PDB entry 8GGD | electron microscopy, 3.33 A resolution | chains D and A of the 5 polymer chains in the assembly

[Chain D (and A)]
Name: malate dehydrogenase
Organism: Trypanosoma cruzi strain CL Brener
Notes: chain A of this document is another copy of the same molecule, construct and numbering; everything in this record applies to it too
Reference sequence: Q4DRD8 (Q4DRD8_TRYCC); numbering as in UniProt (aligned over 1-323)
Amino-acid sequence (323 residues; row label = number of the first residue in the row):
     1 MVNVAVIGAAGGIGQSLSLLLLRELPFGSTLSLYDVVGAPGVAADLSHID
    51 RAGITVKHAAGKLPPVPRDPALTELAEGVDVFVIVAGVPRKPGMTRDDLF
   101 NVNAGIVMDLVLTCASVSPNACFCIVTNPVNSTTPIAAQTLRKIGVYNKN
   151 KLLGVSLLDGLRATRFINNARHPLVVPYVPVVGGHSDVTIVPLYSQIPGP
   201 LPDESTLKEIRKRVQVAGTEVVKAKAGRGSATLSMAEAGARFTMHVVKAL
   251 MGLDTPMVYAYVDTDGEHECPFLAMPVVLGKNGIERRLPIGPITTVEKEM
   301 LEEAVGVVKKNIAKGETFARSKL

[Interface between chain D and chain A]
Pairs across the interface - 4 pairs, chain D then chain A:
  F27(D) - G252(A)
  F27(D) - L253(A)
  L253(D) - F27(A)
  D254(D) - F27(A)
Other interface residues (no listed pair), chain D (4 interface residues in all): G252
Other interface residues (no listed pair), chain A (5 interface residues in all): D254, T255

[Overview]
4 residues of chain D face 5 of chain A across their interface.
Both chains are malate dehydrogenase (Trypanosoma cruzi strain CL Brener). Entry 8GGD (Structure of
Trypanosoma (MDH)4-Pex5, close conformation) was determined by electron microscopy, deposited together with
8GGH, 8GH2, 8GH3 and 8GI0.
